7FI6 - chains A and C of the 3 polymer chains in the assembly; structure by X-ray diffraction, 2.90 A resolution.

Chain A:
Molecule: NKG2-D type II integral membrane protein
From: Homo sapiens
UniProtKB: P26718 (NKG2D_HUMAN); numbering as in UniProt (aligned over 80-216)
Amino-acid sequence (139 residues; numbered 78 to 216; the number before each row is that of its first residue):
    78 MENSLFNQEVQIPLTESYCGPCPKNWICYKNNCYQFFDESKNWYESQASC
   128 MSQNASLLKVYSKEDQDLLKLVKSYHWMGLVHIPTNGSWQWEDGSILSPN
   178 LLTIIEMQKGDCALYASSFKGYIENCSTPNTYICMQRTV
Disordered / not traced: 78-92, 216
Construct notes: initiating methionine (78); expression tag (79)
Cystine bridges: Cys-96/Cys-105, Cys-99/Cys-110, Cys-127/Cys-211, Cys-189/Cys-203
Curated features (UniProtKB/Swiss-Prot):
  - glycosylation (N-linked (GlcNAc...) asparagine): Asn-131, Asn-163, Asn-202

Chain C:
Molecule: MHC class I polypeptide-related sequence A
From: Homo sapiens
UniProtKB: Q29983 (MICA_HUMAN); residues 1-274 here correspond to UniProt positions 24-297 (UniProt number = residue number + 23)
Amino-acid sequence (275 residues; row label = number of the first residue in the row; numbering starts at 0):
     0 MEPHSLRYNLTVLSWDGSVQSGFLTEVHLDGQPFLRCDRQKCRAKPQGQW
    50 AEDVLGNKTWDRETRDLTGNGKDLRMTLAHIKDQKEGLHSLQEIRVCEIH
   100 EDNSTRSSQHFYYDGELFLSQNLETKEWTMPQSSRAQTLAMNVRNFLKED
   150 AMKTKTHYHAMRADCLQELRRYLKSGVILRRTVPPMVNVTRSEASEGNIT
   200 VTCRASGFYPWNITLSWRQDGVSLSHDTQQWGDVLPDGNGTYQTWVATRI
   250 CQGEEQRFTCYMEHSGNHSTHPVPS
Disordered / not traced: 0, 45-55
Construct notes: initiating methionine (0); engineered mutation Arg-161 (His184 in Q29983), Ile-177 (Val200 in Q29983)
Cystine bridges: Cys-36/Cys-41, Cys-96/Cys-164, Cys-202/Cys-259
Curated features (UniProtKB/Swiss-Prot):
  - glycosylation (N-linked (GlcNAc...) asparagine): Asn-8, Asn-56, Asn-187, Asn-197, Asn-238

How chain A and chain C interact:
Residue-residue contacts (33):
  Ser-151(A) / Lys-71(C)
  Tyr-152(A) / Arg-38(C)
  Tyr-152(A) / Lys-71(C)
  Tyr-152(A) / Arg-74(C)  hydrogen bond
  Tyr-152(A) / Met-75(C)  hydrophobic
  Ile-182(A) / Ala-78(C)  hydrophobic
  Ile-182(A) / His-79(C)
  Glu-183(A) / Ala-78(C)
  Met-184(A) / Gly-16(C)
  Met-184(A) / Ser-17(C)
  Met-184(A) / Val-18(C)  hydrogen bond (backbone-backbone)
  Met-184(A) / Arg-74(C)
  Met-184(A) / Ala-78(C)  hydrophobic
  Gln-185(A) / Ser-17(C)
  Gln-185(A) / Val-18(C)
  Gln-185(A) / Gln-19(C)
  Gln-185(A) / Ser-20(C)  hydrogen bond
  Lys-186(A) / Asp-15(C)  hydrogen bond (side chain-backbone)
  Lys-186(A) / Ser-17(C)  hydrogen bond (backbone-side chain)
  Ala-193(A) / Met-75(C)  hydrophobic
  Ser-194(A) / Asp-149(C)
  Ser-195(A) / Asp-149(C)  hydrogen bond (side chain-backbone)
  Lys-197(A) / Asp-149(C)
  Tyr-199(A) / Met-75(C)  hydrophobic
  Tyr-199(A) / His-79(C)  hydrogen bond
  Tyr-199(A) / Phe-145(C)
  Glu-201(A) / Arg-74(C)  salt bridge
  Thr-205(A) / Ser-20(C)  hydrogen bond
  Thr-205(A) / Arg-38(C)
  Pro-206(A) / Arg-38(C)
  Asn-207(A) / Arg-38(C)  hydrogen bond
  Asn-207(A) / Lys-71(C)
  Thr-208(A) / Lys-71(C)
Interface residues without a listed pair, chain C (15 interface residues in all): Asp-72

Summary:
17 residues of chain A and 15 residues of chain C are in contact, with 9 hydrogen bonds and 1 salt bridge.
Polar contacts include Glu-201(A)/Arg-74(C), Tyr-152(A)/Arg-74(C) and Gln-185(A)/Ser-20(C).
Chain A is NKG2-D type II integral membrane protein and chain C is MHC class I polypeptide-related sequence A,
both from Homo sapiens; the structure, Crystal structure of human MICA mutants in complex with natural killer
cell receptor NKG2D, was determined by X-ray diffraction.
